PDB entry 6HIV | electron microscopy, 7.80 A resolution (low resolution: residue-level contacts below are approximate; hydrogen-bond / salt-bridge calls are withheld) | chains CQ and CA of the 154 polymer chains in the assembly

== Chain CQ ==
Protein: uS17m
Organism: Trypanosoma brucei brucei
Reference sequence: Q38DP8 (Q38DP8_TRYB2); residues 1-307 here = UniProt positions 1-307
Sequence (307 residues; row label = number of the first residue in the row):
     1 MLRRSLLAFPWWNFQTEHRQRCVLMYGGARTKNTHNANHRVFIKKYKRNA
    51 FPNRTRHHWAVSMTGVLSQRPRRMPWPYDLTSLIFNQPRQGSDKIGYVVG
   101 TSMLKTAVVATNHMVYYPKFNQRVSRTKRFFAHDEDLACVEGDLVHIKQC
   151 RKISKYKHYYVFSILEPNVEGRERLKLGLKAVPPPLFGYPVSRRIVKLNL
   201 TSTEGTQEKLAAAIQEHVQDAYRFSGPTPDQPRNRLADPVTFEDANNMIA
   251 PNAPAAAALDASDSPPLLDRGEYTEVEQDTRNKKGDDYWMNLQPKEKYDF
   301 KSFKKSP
Disordered / not traced: 1-9, 200-307
Differences from the reference sequence: conflict Ala138 (Val in Q38DP8)

== Chain CA ==
Molecule: 9s rRNA
Organism: Trypanosoma brucei brucei
Sequence (621 nucleotides; numbered 1 to 621; the number before each row is that of its first residue):
     1 UAAAUUAUGGUCAAUUGUUAGUAUUCAUAUUAAUUUUUUUAAAUGUUUUA
    51 UCAUUUUAUAAAGGUUUAUUUUUGAAAGAUUUUUUGUAUAAAAUUUUAGG
   101 AAUAGUUAAUAAUAAUUUAUAAUUUUGAUUAGAUUGUUUUGUUAAUGCUA
   151 UUAGAUGGGUGUGGAAAAAUAAAAAAAAUAAUUAAUAUAUAUCAAUAAUA
   201 AAUUAAAUUAAUCUAUUAGUCAGAAAUGGAUGCCAGCCGUUGCGGUAAUU
   251 UCUAUGCUUUUAAAUAUUAUACAAUUAUCAUAUUAAAUUGUUAAGUGUUG
   301 AUUUAACCAAUAAAAAUAUAAAUAAUUUUUAUUUGUUUUUAAACACCAUU
   351 AGGUAUAUGCAAAUAUAAAAUUAUAGUAAUUAUAAAUUAUAUUAUAUUAU
   401 AUUUAUUCAUAUAAUUAAUAGGAUAAUAUUUGUAGUUUUUGAUACCAUGA
   451 UAAGGAUUAUAAAUUGAAAGUGUUAAUAUCAUAAUCAAAAUUUAUUAUUU
   501 AUAUUAAAUAUGUAUGUGUAGAUAAAAUAAGAAAUUAAAAAGGUAUUGUU
   551 GCCCACCAAUUUUUAUAAUAAAAAUAACGUGCAGUAAUUAAUAUAUUUAU
   601 AAAAAUAUAUUUUUUUUUUUU
Differences from the reference sequence: conflict U298 (C2839 in 343546), U473 (G3014 in 343546); expression tag (614-621)
Metal / ion sites: Mg2+ site 1 near A27 (its only coordinating residue here); Mg2+ site 2: A61, A155; Mg2+ site 3 near U65 (its only coordinating residue here); Mg2+ site 4 near A68 (its only coordinating residue here); Mg2+ site 5 near A76 (its only coordinating residue here); Mg2+ site 6: A224, A225; Mg2+ site 7: U281, A367; Mg2+ site 8 near U339 (its only coordinating residue here); Mg2+ site 9 near A385 (its only coordinating residue here); Mg2+ site 10: A386, U387; Mg2+ site 11 near A541 (its only coordinating residue here); Mg2+ site 12 near U563 (its only coordinating residue here); 4 more Mg2+ sites not listed
Residues lining bound ligands:
  - spermidine (SPD), molecule 1: A27, U28, G239, A266, U267, U268
  - spermidine (SPD), molecule 2: A218, U259, U261, A262, A263, A264
  - spermidine (SPD), molecule 3: U398, A399, U457, U458, A459
  - spermidine (SPD), molecule 4: A452, A453, G454, G466, A467, A468, A469, G470
  - spermine (SPM): U66, U67, U95, U96, U97, U125, U126, G127, A128, U129

== How chain CQ and chain CA interact ==
Pairs across the interface (159):
  Pro10(CQ) with U196(CA)
  Trp11(CQ) with G141(CA)
  Phe14(CQ) with A32(CA)
  Gln15(CQ) with A32(CA)
  Thr16(CQ) with A262(CA)
  His18(CQ) with U196(CA); A262(CA)
  Arg19(CQ) with U199(CA); A200(CA); A262(CA)
  Gln20(CQ) with U196(CA)
  Arg21(CQ) with A195(CA); U196(CA); A197(CA)
  Cys22(CQ) with A195(CA)
  Thr31(CQ) with U140(CA); G141(CA)
  Lys32(CQ) with U140(CA)
  Asn33(CQ) with A32(CA); A33(CA); U140(CA); G141(CA)
  Thr34(CQ) with U140(CA); A150(CA); U151(CA)
  His35(CQ) with A33(CA); U34(CA); A150(CA)
  Asn36(CQ) with U140(CA); G141(CA); U149(CA); A150(CA); A269(CA)
  Ala37(CQ) with U268(CA); A269(CA)
  His39(CQ) with U267(CA); U268(CA)
  Arg40(CQ) with A150(CA)
  Lys44(CQ) with G376(CA); U564(CA); A565(CA)
  Lys45(CQ) with A133(CA)
  Tyr46(CQ) with G132(CA)
  Lys47(CQ) with A565(CA)
  Arg48(CQ) with A98(CA); G99(CA); A375(CA); G376(CA); A565(CA)
  Asn49(CQ) with A565(CA); U566(CA)
  Pro52(CQ) with A131(CA)
  Asn53(CQ) with U130(CA); A131(CA)
  Arg54(CQ) with A101(CA); A102(CA)
  Thr55(CQ) with G100(CA); A101(CA); A128(CA); U129(CA)
  Arg56(CQ) with U97(CA); A98(CA); G99(CA); G100(CA)
  His57(CQ) with U97(CA); A98(CA); G99(CA)
  His58(CQ) with U97(CA); A98(CA); G132(CA); A133(CA)
  Trp59(CQ) with U97(CA); A98(CA)
  Ala60(CQ) with A98(CA)
  Ser62(CQ) with U96(CA); U97(CA); G132(CA)
  Met63(CQ) with U66(CA); U96(CA)
  Thr64(CQ) with U66(CA); U134(CA)
  Gly65(CQ) with U66(CA); U137(CA)
  Val66(CQ) with U94(CA); U95(CA); G136(CA); U137(CA)
  Leu67(CQ) with U94(CA); U137(CA)
  Ser68(CQ) with U137(CA); U151(CA)
  Gln69(CQ) with U96(CA)
  Arg70(CQ) with C148(CA); U149(CA); A150(CA)
  Pro71(CQ) with C148(CA)
  Arg72(CQ) with U149(CA)
  Arg73(CQ) with U94(CA); U95(CA); U96(CA)
  Pro75(CQ) with A93(CA); U94(CA)
  Arg89(CQ) with A90(CA); A91(CA)
  Gln90(CQ) with A91(CA); A92(CA)
  Gly91(CQ) with A92(CA)
  Lys94(CQ) with A92(CA)
  Ser102(CQ) with A121(CA)
  Met103(CQ) with U107(CA); A108(CA); A121(CA)
  Leu104(CQ) with A108(CA); A109(CA)
  Lys105(CQ) with A109(CA); U110(CA)
  Thr106(CQ) with A108(CA)
  His113(CQ) with A93(CA); U94(CA)
  Pro118(CQ) with U146(CA)
  Lys119(CQ) with U146(CA); G147(CA); C148(CA)
  Arg126(CQ) with U94(CA); U95(CA)
  Thr127(CQ) with U126(CA)
  Lys128(CQ) with U67(CA); A93(CA)
  Arg129(CQ) with U123(CA)
  Phe130(CQ) with A92(CA); A93(CA)
  Phe131(CQ) with U107(CA); A122(CA)
  Gln149(CQ) with A91(CA); A92(CA)
  Lys152(CQ) with A90(CA); A91(CA)
  Ile153(CQ) with A109(CA)
  Ser154(CQ) with A108(CA); A109(CA)
  Lys155(CQ) with U107(CA); A108(CA)
  Tyr156(CQ) with U107(CA); A108(CA)
  Lys157(CQ) with A108(CA); A109(CA)
  His158(CQ) with A91(CA); A92(CA)
  Tyr159(CQ) with A91(CA); A92(CA)
  Phe187(CQ) with U330(CA)
  Gly188(CQ) with U330(CA)
  Tyr189(CQ) with U124(CA); U125(CA)
  Pro190(CQ) with U125(CA); U330(CA)
  Ser192(CQ) with A101(CA)
  Arg193(CQ) with A102(CA)
  Arg194(CQ) with A361(CA)
Interface residues without a listed pair, chain CQ (91 interface residues in all): Asn13, Asn38, Phe51, Trp76, Met114, Val115, His133, Glu135, Cys150, Arg151
Interface residues without a listed pair, chain CA (67 interface residues in all): U31, U40, A68, U106, U120, U139

== Summary ==
91 residues of chain CQ and 67 residues of chain CA are in contact. Chain CA binds 4 copies of spermidine and
spermine. A61(CA) and A155(CA) coordinate Mg2+ site 2. A224(CA) and A225(CA) form the Mg2+ site 6.
Here chain CQ is uS17m and chain CA is 9s rRNA, both from Trypanosoma brucei brucei. Entry 6HIV (Cryo-EM
structure of the Trypanosoma brucei mitochondrial ribosome - This entry contains the complete mitoribosome)
was determined by electron microscopy together with 6HIW, 6HIX, 6HIY and 6HIZ from the same study.
